2QM6 - chains B and D of the 4 polymer chains in the assembly; structure by X-ray diffraction, 1.60 A resolution.

[Chain B (and D)]
Name: Gamma-glutamyltranspeptidase
Source organism: Helicobacter pylori
Notes: EC 2.3.2.2; chain D of this document is another copy of the same molecule, construct and numbering; everything in this record applies to it too
Reference sequence: O25743 (O25743_HELPY); residue numbers follow UniProt; this construct covers 380-567
Amino-acid sequence (188 residues; numbered 380 to 567; the number before each row is that of its first residue):
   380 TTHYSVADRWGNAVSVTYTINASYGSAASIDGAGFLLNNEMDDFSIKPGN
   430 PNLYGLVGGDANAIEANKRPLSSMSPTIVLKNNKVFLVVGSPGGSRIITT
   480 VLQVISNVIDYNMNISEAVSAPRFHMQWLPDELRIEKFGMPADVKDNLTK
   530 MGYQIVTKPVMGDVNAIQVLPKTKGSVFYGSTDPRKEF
Unresolved in the structure: 566-567
Small-molecule neighbours: glutamic acid (GLU): Thr380, Thr398, Asn400, Glu419, Asp422, Tyr433, Ser451, Ser452, Met453, Pro471, Gly472, Gly473, Ile476

[Chain B / chain D interface]
Pairs across the interface (14):
  Tyr490(B) - Phe517(D)
  Asn491(B) - Phe517(D)
  Met492(B) - Phe517(D)  hydrophobic
  Glu496(B) - Phe517(D)
  Phe517(B) - Tyr490(D)
  Phe517(B) - Met492(D)  hydrophobic
  Phe517(B) - Glu496(D)
  Pro520(B) - Pro520(D)  hydrophobic
  Pro520(B) - Val523(D)  hydrophobic
  Asp522(B) - Val523(D)
  Asp522(B) - Asn526(D)  hydrogen bond
  Val523(B) - Pro520(D)  hydrophobic
  Val523(B) - Asp522(D)
  Asn526(B) - Asp522(D)  hydrogen bond
Interface residues without a listed pair, chain D (10 interface residues in all): Asn491, Lys516

[Overview]
The interface between chain B and chain D involves 9 residues on one side and 10 on the other; the contacts
include 2 hydrogen bonds. The hydrogen-bonded pair is Asp522(B)-Asn526(D). Bound to chain B: glutamic acid.
Both chains are Gamma-glutamyltranspeptidase (Helicobacter pylori). Entry 2QM6 (Crystal Structure of
Helicobacter Pylori Gamma-Glutamyltranspeptidase in Complex with Glutamate) was determined by X-ray
diffraction, deposited together with 2QMC.
